Entry 6QP7 (X-ray diffraction, 1.96 A resolution); this record covers chains A and B.

Chain A (and B):
Protein: Semaphorin-2A
Source organism: Drosophila melanogaster
Notes: chain B of this document is another copy of the same molecule, construct and numbering; everything in this record applies to it too
UniProt: Q24323 (SEM2A_DROME); residue numbers follow UniProt; this construct covers 27-671
Amino-acid sequence (657 residues; numbered 24 to 680; the number before each row is that of its first residue):
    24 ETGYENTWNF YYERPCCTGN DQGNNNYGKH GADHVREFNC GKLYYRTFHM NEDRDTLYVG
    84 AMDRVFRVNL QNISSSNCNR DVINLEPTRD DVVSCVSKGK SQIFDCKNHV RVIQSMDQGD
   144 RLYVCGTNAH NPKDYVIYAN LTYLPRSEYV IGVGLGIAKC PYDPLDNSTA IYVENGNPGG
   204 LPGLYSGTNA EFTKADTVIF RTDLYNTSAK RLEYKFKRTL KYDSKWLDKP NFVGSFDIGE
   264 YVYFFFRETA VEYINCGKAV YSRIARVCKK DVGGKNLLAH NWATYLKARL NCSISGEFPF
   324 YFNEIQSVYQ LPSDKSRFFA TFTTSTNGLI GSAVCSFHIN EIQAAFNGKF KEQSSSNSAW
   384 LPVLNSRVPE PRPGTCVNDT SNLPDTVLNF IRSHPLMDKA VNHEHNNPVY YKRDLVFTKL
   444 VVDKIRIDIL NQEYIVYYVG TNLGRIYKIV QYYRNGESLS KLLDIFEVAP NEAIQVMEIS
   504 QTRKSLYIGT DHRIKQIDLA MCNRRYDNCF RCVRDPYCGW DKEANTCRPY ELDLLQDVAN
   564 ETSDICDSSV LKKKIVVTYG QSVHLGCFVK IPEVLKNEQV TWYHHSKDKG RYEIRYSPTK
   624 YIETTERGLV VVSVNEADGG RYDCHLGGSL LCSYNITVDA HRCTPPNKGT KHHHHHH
Unresolved in the structure: 24-29, 42-57, 666-680 (chain B: 24-31, 42-55, 665-680)
Cystine bridges: Cys-39/Cys-40, Cys-63/Cys-101, Cys-118/Cys-129, Cys-148/Cys-183, Cys-291/Cys-399, Cys-315/Cys-358, Cys-525/Cys-541, Cys-532/Cys-569, Cys-535/Cys-550, Cys-590/Cys-655
Glycans and other covalent adducts: N-acetylglucosamine (NAG) linked to Asn-95, Asn-163, Asn-190, Asn-563; glycan linked to Asn-314
Sequence notes: expression tag (24-26, 672-680); conflict Tyr-166 (His in Q24323)
Curated features (UniProtKB/Swiss-Prot):
  - glycosylation (N-linked (GlcNAc...) asparagine): Asn-95, Asn-163, Asn-190, Asn-229, Asn-314, Asn-401, Asn-563, Asn-658, Asn-670
Reported in the primary citation:
  - post-translational modification sites: Asn-95, Asn-163, Asn-190, Asn-229, Asn-314, Asn-563
  - self-association interface (contacts with another copy of this molecule); pairs are residue here / residue on that copy: Cys-279/Cys-279 (disulfide)

Chain A / chain B interface:
Disulfides between the chains: Cys-279(A)/Cys-279(B)
Residue-residue contacts - 78 pairs, chain A then chain B:
  Thr-30(A) with Pro-621(B); Val-635(B)
  Glu-275(A) with Cys-279(B)
  Tyr-276(A) with Tyr-276(B), hydrogen bond; Cys-279(B), hydrophobic
  Asn-278(A) with Ala-382(B); Trp-383(B), hydrogen bond (side chain-backbone)
  Cys-279(A) with Glu-275(B); Tyr-276(B), hydrophobic; Cys-279(B), disulfide
  Lys-281(A) with Glu-320(B), salt bridge; Phe-321(B)
  Ala-282(A) with Phe-321(B), hydrophobic
  Val-283(A) with Phe-321(B), hydrophobic
  Ile-317(A) with Gly-351(B); Leu-352(B), hydrophobic
  Ser-318(A) with Asn-350(B)
  Gly-319(A) with Asn-350(B)
  Glu-320(A) with Lys-281(B), salt bridge
  Phe-321(A) with Lys-281(B); Ala-282(B); Val-283(B), hydrophobic; Ser-348(B); Thr-349(B)
  Pro-322(A) with Thr-349(B)
  Phe-323(A) with Thr-349(B); Gly-351(B); Leu-352(B), hydrophobic
  Phe-325(A) with Leu-352(B), hydrophobic
  Ser-348(A) with Phe-321(B)
  Thr-349(A) with Phe-321(B); Pro-322(B); Phe-323(B)
  Asn-350(A) with Ser-318(B); Gly-319(B); Phe-321(B)
  Gly-351(A) with Ile-317(B)
  Leu-352(A) with Phe-323(B), hydrophobic; Leu-352(B)
  Ser-377(A) with Asn-380(B), hydrogen bond
  Asn-380(A) with Ser-381(B); Ala-382(B), hydrogen bond (backbone-backbone); Leu-384(B)
  Ser-381(A) with Asn-380(B); Ala-382(B)
  Ala-382(A) with Asn-278(B); Asn-380(B), hydrogen bond (backbone-backbone); Ser-381(B); Ala-382(B)
  Trp-383(A) with Asn-278(B), hydrogen bond (backbone-side chain)
  Leu-384(A) with Asn-278(B); Asn-380(B)
  Tyr-434(A) with Leu-352(B), hydrophobic
  Arg-436(A) with Leu-352(B); Ile-353(B), hydrogen bond (side chain-backbone); Arg-436(B); Asp-437(B), salt bridge
  Asp-437(A) with Arg-436(B), salt bridge
  Gly-583(A) with Gln-584(B), hydrogen bond (backbone-side chain)
  Gln-584(A) with Gly-583(B); Gln-584(B); Ser-585(B)
  Ser-585(A) with Gln-584(B), hydrogen bond; Ser-585(B)
  Val-592(A) with Pro-621(B), hydrophobic
  Pro-621(A) with Phe-33(B), hydrophobic; Val-592(B), hydrophobic
  Ile-625(A) with His-587(B); Thr-627(B)
  Glu-626(A) with Thr-627(B); Thr-628(B), hydrogen bond (backbone-backbone)
  Thr-627(A) with Ile-625(B); Glu-626(B); Thr-627(B); Thr-628(B), hydrogen bond (backbone-side chain)
  Thr-628(A) with Glu-626(B), hydrogen bond (backbone-backbone); Thr-627(B)
  His-664(A) with His-664(B)
Interface residues without a listed pair, chain A (44 interface residues in all): Tyr-284, His-587, Thr-622, Val-633
Interface residues without a listed pair, chain B (44 interface residues in all): Tyr-284, Ser-379, Tyr-434, Val-633

Overview:
Chain A and chain B each contribute 44 residues to their interface; the contacts include 1 disulfide bond, 12
hydrogen bonds and 4 salt bridges. Polar contacts include Lys-281(A)/Glu-320(B), Arg-436(A)/Asp-437(B) and
Tyr-276(A)/Tyr-276(B). From the paper: modification sites Asn-95(A), Asn-163(A) and Asn-190(A) among others; a
self-association interface involving Cys-279(A).
Chain A and chain B are both Semaphorin-2A (Drosophila melanogaster); the structure, Drosophila Semaphorin 2a,
was determined by X-ray diffraction (same publication as 6QP9 and 6FKK).
